6QCV - chains A and C of the 6 polymer chains in the assembly; structure by X-ray diffraction, 3.24 A resolution.

== Chain A ==
Molecule: Polymerase acidic protein
From: Influenza B virus
Notes: EC 3.1.-.-
UniProt: Q5V8Z9 (Q5V8Z9_9INFB); residues 1-726 here = UniProt positions 1-726
Chain sequence (751 residues; numbered -13 to 737; the number before each row is that of its first residue; numbers below 1 keep their minus sign (Gly-13 is residue -13)):
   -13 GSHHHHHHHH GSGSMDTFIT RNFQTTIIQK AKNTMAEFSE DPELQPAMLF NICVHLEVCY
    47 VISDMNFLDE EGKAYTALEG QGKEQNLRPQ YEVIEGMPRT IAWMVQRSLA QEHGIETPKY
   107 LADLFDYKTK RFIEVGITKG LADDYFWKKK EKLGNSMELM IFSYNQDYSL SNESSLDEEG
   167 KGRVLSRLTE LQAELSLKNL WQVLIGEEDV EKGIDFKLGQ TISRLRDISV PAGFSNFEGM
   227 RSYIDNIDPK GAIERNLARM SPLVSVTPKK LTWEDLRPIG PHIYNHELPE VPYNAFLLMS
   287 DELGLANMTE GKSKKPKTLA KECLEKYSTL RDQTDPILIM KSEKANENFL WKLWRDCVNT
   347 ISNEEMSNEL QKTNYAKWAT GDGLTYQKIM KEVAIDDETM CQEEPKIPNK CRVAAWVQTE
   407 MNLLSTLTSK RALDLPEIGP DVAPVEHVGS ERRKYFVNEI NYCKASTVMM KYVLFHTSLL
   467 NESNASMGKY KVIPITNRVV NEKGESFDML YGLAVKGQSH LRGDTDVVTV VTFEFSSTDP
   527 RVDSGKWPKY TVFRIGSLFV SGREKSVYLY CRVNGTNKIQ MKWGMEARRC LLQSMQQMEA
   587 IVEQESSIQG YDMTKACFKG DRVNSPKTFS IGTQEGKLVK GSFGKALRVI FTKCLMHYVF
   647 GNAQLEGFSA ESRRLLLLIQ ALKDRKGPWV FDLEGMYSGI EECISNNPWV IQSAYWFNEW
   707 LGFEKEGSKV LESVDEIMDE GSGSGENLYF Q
Not modelled in the structure: -13 to -1, 64-70, 724-737
Construct notes: expression tag (-13 to 0, 727-737)

== Chain C ==
Molecule: Polymerase basic protein 2
From: Influenza B virus
UniProt: Q5V8X3 (Q5V8X3_9INFB); residue numbers follow UniProt; this construct covers 1-770
Chain sequence (798 residues; row label = number of the first residue in the row; numbers below 1 keep their minus sign (Gly-8 is residue -8)):
    -8 GSGSGSGSGM TLAKIELLKQ LLRDNEAKTV LKQTTVDQYN IIRKFNTSRI EKNPSLRMKW
    52 AMCSNFPLAL TKGDMANRIP LEYKGIQLKT NAEDIGTKGQ MCSIAAVTWW NTYGPIGDTE
   112 GFERVYESFF LRKMRLDNAT WGRITFGPVE RVRKRVLLNP LTKEMPPDEA SNVIMEILFP
   172 KEAGIPREST WIHRELIKEK REKLKGTMIT PIVLAYMLER ELVARRRFLP VAGATSAEFI
   232 EMLHCLQGEN WRQIYHPGGN KLTESRSQSM IVACRKIIRR SIVASNPLEL AVEIANKTVI
   292 DTEPLKSCLA AIDGGDVACD IIRAALGLKI RQRQRFGRLE LKRISGRGFK NDEEILIGNG
   352 TIQKIGIWDG EEEFHVRCGE CRGILKKSKM KLEKLLINSA KKEDMRDLII LCMVFSQDTR
   412 MFQGVRGEIN FLNRAGQLLS PMYQLQRYFL NRSNDLFDQW GYEESPKASE LHGINESMNA
   472 SDYTLKGVVV TRNVIDDFSS TETEKVSITK NLSLIKRTGE VIMGANDVSE LESQAQLMIT
   532 YDTPKMWEMG TTKELVQNTY QWVLKNLVTL KAQFLLGKED MFQWDAFEAF ESIIPQKMAG
   592 QYSGFARAVL KQMRDQEVMK TDQFIKLLPF CFSPPKLRSN GEPYQFLKLV LKGGGENFIE
   652 VRKGSPLFSY NPQTEVLTIC GRMMSLKGKI EDEERNRSMG NAVLAGFLVS GKYDPDLGDF
   712 KTIEELEKLK PGEKANILLY QGKPVKVVKR KRYSALSNDI SQGIKRQRMT VESMGWALSG
   772 WSHPQFEKGS GSENLYFQ
Not modelled in the structure: -8 to -1, 486-493, 741-789
Construct notes: expression tag (-8 to 0, 771-789)

== Interface between chain A and chain C ==
Pairs across the interface (78):
  Trp89(A) - Gly175(C)
  Trp89(A) - Ile176(C)
  Trp89(A) - Pro177(C)
  Met90(A) - Lys172(C)
  Arg93(A) - Glu167(C)  salt bridge
  Arg93(A) - Pro171(C)
  Arg93(A) - Lys172(C)
  Arg93(A) - Ala174(C)
  Arg93(A) - Gly175(C)  hydrogen bond (side chain-backbone)
  Arg93(A) - Ile176(C)
  Arg93(A) - Pro177(C)
  Ser94(A) - Lys172(C)
  Gln97(A) - Pro171(C)
  Gln97(A) - Lys172(C)
  Lys105(A) - Pro177(C)
  Lys105(A) - Glu179(C)
  Ala429(A) - Trp132(C)  hydrophobic
  Pro430(A) - Trp132(C)
  Pro430(A) - Gly133(C)
  Pro430(A) - Gln244(C)
  Val431(A) - Cys236(C)
  Val431(A) - Trp242(C)  hydrophobic
  Val431(A) - Gln244(C)
  Arg438(A) - Phe137(C)
  Leu466(A) - Lys50(C)
  Leu466(A) - Trp51(C)  hydrophobic
  Asn467(A) - Cys54(C)  hydrogen bond
  Ser469(A) - Trp51(C)
  Asn470(A) - Trp51(C)  hydrogen bond (side chain-backbone)
  Asn470(A) - Ala52(C)
  Asn470(A) - Cys54(C)
  Asn470(A) - Ser55(C)
  Leu507(A) - Trp51(C)  hydrophobic
  Asp510(A) - Leu47(C)
  Asp510(A) - Arg48(C)  salt bridge
  Lys564(A) - Leu47(C)
  Lys564(A) - Arg48(C)
  Lys564(A) - Trp51(C)
  Lys568(A) - Ser46(C)  hydrogen bond
  Lys568(A) - Leu47(C)
  Lys568(A) - Lys50(C)
  Glu572(A) - Lys50(C)  salt bridge
  Glu589(A) - Asn241(C)
  Glu589(A) - Trp242(C)  hydrogen bond
  Gln590(A) - Asn241(C)
  Gln590(A) - Gly672(C)
  Gln590(A) - Arg673(C)
  Ser592(A) - Phe137(C)
  Ser593(A) - Gly138(C)
  Ser593(A) - Pro139(C)
  Ser593(A) - Asn241(C)
  Ser593(A) - Gln548(C)
  Ser593(A) - Gln552(C)
  Ser593(A) - Arg673(C)
  Ile594(A) - Gln552(C)  hydrogen bond (backbone-side chain)
  Ile594(A) - Arg673(C)
  Ile594(A) - Met674(C)
  Ile594(A) - Met675(C)  hydrophobic
  Gly596(A) - Phe137(C)
  Tyr597(A) - Phe137(C)
  Asp598(A) - Phe137(C)
  Arg671(A) - Pro663(C)
  Arg671(A) - Tyr731(C)
  Gly713(A) - Gln664(C)  hydrogen bond (backbone-side chain)
  Ser714(A) - Gln664(C)
  Leu717(A) - Gln664(C)
  Leu717(A) - Lys734(C)
  Glu718(A) - Lys734(C)  hydrogen bond (backbone-side chain)
  Val720(A) - Lys734(C)  hydrogen bond (backbone-side chain)
  Asp721(A) - Ser689(C)
  Asp721(A) - Met690(C)
  Asp721(A) - Tyr731(C)  hydrogen bond
  Glu722(A) - Lys703(C)
  Glu722(A) - Lys734(C)  salt bridge
  Ile723(A) - Ser689(C)
  Ile723(A) - Val700(C)  hydrophobic
  Ile723(A) - Gly702(C)
  Ile723(A) - Lys703(C)
Other interface residues (no listed pair), chain A (47 interface residues in all): Thr103, Pro104, Val428, Val434, Ala471, Met473, Ser505, Ile565, Met571, Glu591, Val716
Other interface residues (no listed pair), chain C (46 interface residues in all): Asn44, Ile135, Lys611, Arg686, Leu730, Val736

== Summary ==
The interface between chain A and chain C involves 47 residues on one side and 46 on the other; the contacts
include 10 hydrogen bonds and 4 salt bridges. Among the polar pairs are Arg93(A)-Glu167(C), Asp510(A)-Arg48(C)
and Glu572(A)-Lys50(C).
Here chain A is Polymerase acidic protein and chain C is Polymerase basic protein 2, both from Influenza B
virus. Entry 6QCV (Crystal structure of influenza B polymerase initiation state with capped 14-mer RNA primer
and CTP) was determined by X-ray diffraction (same publication as 6QCS, 6QCT, 6QCW and 6QCX).
